Entry 5OPW (X-ray diffraction, 3.19 A resolution); this record covers chains A and M of the 14 polymer chains in the assembly.

== Chain A (and M) ==
Protein: 60 kDa chaperonin
From: Escherichia coli (strain K12)
Notes: fragment: GroEL; chain M of this document is another copy of the same molecule, construct and numbering; everything in this record applies to it too
UniProt: P0A6F5 (CH60_ECOLI); numbering as in UniProt (aligned over 2-548)
Chain sequence (547 residues; numbered 2 to 548; the number before each row is that of its first residue):
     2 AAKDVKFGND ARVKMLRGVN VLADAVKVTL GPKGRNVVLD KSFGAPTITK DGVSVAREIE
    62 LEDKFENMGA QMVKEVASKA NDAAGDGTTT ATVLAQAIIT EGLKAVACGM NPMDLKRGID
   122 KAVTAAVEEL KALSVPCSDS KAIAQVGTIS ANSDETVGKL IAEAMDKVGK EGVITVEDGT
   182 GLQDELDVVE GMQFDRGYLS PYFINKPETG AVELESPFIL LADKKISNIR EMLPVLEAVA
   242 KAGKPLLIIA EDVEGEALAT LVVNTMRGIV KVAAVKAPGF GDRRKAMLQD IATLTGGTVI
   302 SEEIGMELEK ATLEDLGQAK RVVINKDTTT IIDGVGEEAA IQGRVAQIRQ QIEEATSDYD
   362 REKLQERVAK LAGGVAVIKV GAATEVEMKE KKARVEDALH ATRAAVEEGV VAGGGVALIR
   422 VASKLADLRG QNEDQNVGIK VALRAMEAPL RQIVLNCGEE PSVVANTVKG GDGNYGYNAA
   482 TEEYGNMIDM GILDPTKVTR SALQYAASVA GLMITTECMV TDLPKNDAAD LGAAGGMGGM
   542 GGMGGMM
Disordered / not traced: 526-548
Sequence notes: engineered mutation C109 (Ala in P0A6F5)
From the paper describing this entry:
  - mutagenesis - A109C: unchanged binding to non-native SP

== Interface between chain A and chain M ==
Inter-chain disulfides: C109(A)-C109(M)
Contacting residue pairs (4):
  K105(A) with C109(M)
  C109(A) with K105(M); C109(M), disulfide
  E434(A) with E434(M)
Other interface residues (no listed pair), chain A (5 interface residues in all): A108, M111
Other interface residues (no listed pair), chain M (5 interface residues in all): A108, M111

== Overview ==
Chain A and chain M each contribute 5 residues to their interface, with 1 disulfide bond. The paper reports
that A109C of chain A leaves binding to non-native SP unchanged.
Both chains are 60 kDa chaperonin (Escherichia coli (strain K12)). Entry 5OPW (Crystal structure of the GroEL
mutant A109C) was determined by X-ray diffraction, deposited together with 5OPX.
